Entry 5L61 (X-ray diffraction, 2.80 A resolution); this record covers chains B and C of the 28 polymer chains in the assembly.

# Chain B
Protein: Proteasome subunit alpha type-3
Source organism: Saccharomyces cerevisiae (strain ATCC 204508 / S288c)
Notes: EC 3.4.25.1
UniProtKB: P23638 (PSA3_YEAST); residues 0-257 here correspond to UniProt positions 1-258 (UniProt number = residue number + 1)
Amino-acid sequence (258 residues; each row starts with the number of its first residue; numbering starts at 0):
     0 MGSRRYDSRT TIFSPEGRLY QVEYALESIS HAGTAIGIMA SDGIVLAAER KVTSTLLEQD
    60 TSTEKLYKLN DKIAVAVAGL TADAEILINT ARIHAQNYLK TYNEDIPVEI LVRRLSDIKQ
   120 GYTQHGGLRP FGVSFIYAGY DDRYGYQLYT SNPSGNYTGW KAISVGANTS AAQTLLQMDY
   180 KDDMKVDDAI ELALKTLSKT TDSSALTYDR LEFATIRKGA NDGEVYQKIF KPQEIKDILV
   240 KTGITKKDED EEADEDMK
Not modelled in the structure: 0, 245-257
UniProt features mapped onto this chain:
  - cross-link (Glycyl lysine isopeptide (Lys-Gly)): Lys99 (interchain with G-Cter in ubiquitin), Lys198 (interchain with G-Cter in ubiquitin), Lys230 (interchain with G-Cter in ubiquitin)

# Chain C
Protein: Proteasome subunit alpha type-4
Source organism: Saccharomyces cerevisiae (strain ATCC 204508 / S288c)
Notes: EC 3.4.25.1
UniProtKB: P40303 (PSA4_YEAST); residues -1 to 252 here correspond to UniProt positions 1-254 (UniProt number = residue number + 2)
Amino-acid sequence (254 residues; each row starts with the number of its first residue; numbers below 1 keep their minus sign (Met-1 is residue -1)):
    -1 MSGYDRALSI FSPDGHIFQV EYALEAVKRG TCAVGVKGKN CVVLGCERRS TLKLQDTRIT
    59 PSKVSKIDSH VVLSFSGLNA DSRILIEKAR VEAQSHRLTL EDPVTVEYLT RYVAGVQQRY
   119 TQSGGVRPFG VSTLIAGFDP RDDEPKLYQT EPSGIYSSWS AQTIGRNSKT VREFLEKNYD
   179 RKEPPATVEE CVKLTVRSLL EVVQTGAKNI EITVVKPDSD IVALSSEEIN QYVTQIEQEK
   239 QEQQEQDKKK KSNH
Not modelled in the structure: -1 to 0, 241-252
UniProt features mapped onto this chain:
  - modified residue: Thr58 (Phosphothreonine)

# Interface between chain B and chain C
Contacting residue pairs (72):
  Arg3(B) - Arg4(C)  hydrogen bond (backbone-side chain)
  Asp6(B) - Tyr2(C)  hydrogen bond
  Asp6(B) - Arg4(C)  salt bridge
  Arg8(B) - Arg4(C)
  Thr10(B) - Leu6(C)
  Thr10(B) - Arg125(C)
  Ile11(B) - Leu6(C)  hydrophobic
  Ile11(B) - Gln17(C)
  Phe12(B) - Gln17(C)  hydrogen bond (backbone-side chain)
  Phe12(B) - Tyr20(C)  hydrophobic
  Phe12(B) - Ala21(C)  hydrophobic
  Phe12(B) - Ala24(C)  hydrophobic
  Phe12(B) - Leu76(C)  hydrophobic
  Phe12(B) - Arg125(C)
  Phe12(B) - Pro126(C)
  Phe12(B) - Gly128(C)
  Ser13(B) - Tyr20(C)
  Pro14(B) - Tyr20(C)  hydrophobic
  Pro14(B) - Glu23(C)
  Glu15(B) - Glu23(C)
  Glu15(B) - Arg27(C)  hydrogen bond (backbone-side chain)
  Gly16(B) - Tyr20(C)
  Gly16(B) - Glu23(C)
  Gly16(B) - Ala24(C)
  Gly16(B) - Arg27(C)
  Arg17(B) - Arg27(C)
  Leu18(B) - Arg125(C)
  Met38(B) - Asp54(C)
  Arg112(B) - Arg81(C)
  Ser115(B) - Arg81(C)  hydrogen bond (backbone-side chain)
  Asp116(B) - Arg81(C)  salt bridge
  Gln119(B) - Ala78(C)
  Gln119(B) - Asp79(C)
  Gln119(B) - Ile82(C)
  Thr122(B) - Arg125(C)  hydrogen bond (backbone-side chain)
  Gln123(B) - Tyr118(C)
  Gln123(B) - Gly123(C)
  Gln123(B) - Val124(C)
  Gln123(B) - Arg125(C)  hydrogen bond (backbone-backbone)
  Gln123(B) - Phe127(C)
  His124(B) - Gly123(C)
  His124(B) - Val124(C)
  Gly125(B) - Tyr2(C)
  Gly125(B) - Gly123(C)
  Gly126(B) - Tyr2(C)
  Tyr143(B) - Arg56(C)  hydrogen bond (backbone-side chain)
  Tyr143(B) - Ile57(C)  hydrophobic
  Tyr145(B) - Arg56(C)  hydrogen bond (backbone-side chain)
  Gln146(B) - Ile57(C)
  Leu147(B) - Ile57(C)
  Tyr148(B) - Ile57(C)
  Ser153(B) - Ala78(C)
  Gly154(B) - Ala78(C)
  Gly154(B) - Arg81(C)  hydrogen bond (backbone-side chain)
  Asn155(B) - Asn77(C)
  Asn155(B) - Ala78(C)
  Tyr156(B) - Pro59(C)  hydrophobic
  Tyr156(B) - Arg81(C)
  Gly158(B) - Gln53(C)
  Gly158(B) - Asp54(C)  hydrogen bond (backbone-backbone)
  Gly158(B) - Ile57(C)
  Gly158(B) - Thr58(C)
  Trp159(B) - Leu50(C)  hydrophobic
  Trp159(B) - Lys51(C)
  Trp159(B) - Leu52(C)
  Trp159(B) - Gln53(C)
  Trp159(B) - Asp54(C)
  Lys160(B) - Leu52(C)  hydrogen bond (backbone-backbone)
  Lys160(B) - Gln53(C)
  Ala161(B) - Leu52(C)
  Leu175(B) - Leu52(C)
  Gln176(B) - Leu52(C)
Interface residues without a listed pair, chain B (41 interface residues in all): Glu108, Thr157, Gln172, Tyr179

# Overview
41 residues of chain B and 31 residues of chain C are in contact; the contacts include 12 hydrogen bonds and 2
salt bridges. Among the polar pairs are Asp6(B)-Arg4(C), Asp116(B)-Arg81(C) and Arg3(B)-Arg4(C).
Here chain B is Proteasome subunit alpha type-3 and chain C is Proteasome subunit alpha type-4, both from
Saccharomyces cerevisiae (strain ATCC 204508 / S288c). Entry 5L61 (Yeast 20S proteasome with human beta5c
(1-138) and human beta6 (99-132) in complex with epoxyketone inhibitor ...) was determined by X-ray
diffraction together with 5L52, 5L54, 5L55, 5L5A, 5L5B, 5L5D and 30 further entries from the same study.
